PDB entry 5S5M | X-ray diffraction, 2.70 A resolution | chains B and C of the 6 polymer chains in the assembly

Chain B:
Protein: Tubulin beta-2B chain
Organism: Bos taurus
UniProtKB: Q6B856 (TBB2B_BOVIN); the author numbering skips numbers that UniProt does not, so the offset changes along the chain: 1-42 = UniProt 1-42; 45-360 = UniProt 43-358; 369-455 = UniProt 359-445
Amino-acid sequence (445 residues; each row starts with the number of its first residue; note: 10 numbers in that range are skipped by the numbering (no residue carries them; nothing is unmodelled there)):
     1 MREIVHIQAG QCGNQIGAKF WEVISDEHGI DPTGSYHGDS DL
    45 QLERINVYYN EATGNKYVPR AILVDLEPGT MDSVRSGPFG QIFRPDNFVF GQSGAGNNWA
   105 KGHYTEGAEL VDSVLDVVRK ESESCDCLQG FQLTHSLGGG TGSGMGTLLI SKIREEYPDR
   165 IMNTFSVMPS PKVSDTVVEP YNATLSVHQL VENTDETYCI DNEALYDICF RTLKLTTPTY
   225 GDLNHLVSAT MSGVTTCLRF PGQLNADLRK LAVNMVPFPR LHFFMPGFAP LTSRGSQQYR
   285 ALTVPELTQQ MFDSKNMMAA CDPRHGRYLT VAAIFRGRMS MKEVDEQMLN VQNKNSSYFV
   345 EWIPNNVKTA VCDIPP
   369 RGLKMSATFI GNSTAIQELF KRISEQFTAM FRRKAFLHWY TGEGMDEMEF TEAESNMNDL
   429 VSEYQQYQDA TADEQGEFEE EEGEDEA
Unresolved in the structure: 279-280, 438-455
UniProt features mapped onto this chain:
  - motif: Met-1 to Ile-4 (MREI motif)
  - binding site (GTP): Gln-11, Glu-71, Ser-140, Gly-144, Thr-145, Gly-146, Asn-206, Asn-228
  - binding site (Mg(2+)): Glu-71
  - modified residue: Ser-40 (Phosphoserine), Thr-57 (Phosphothreonine), Lys-60 (N6-acetyllysine), Ser-174 (Phosphoserine), Thr-287 (Phosphothreonine), Thr-292 (Phosphothreonine), Arg-320 (Omega-N-methylarginine), Glu-448 (5-glutamyl polyglutamate)
  - cross-link (Glycyl lysine isopeptide (Lys-Gly)): Lys-60 (interchain with G-Cter in ubiquitin), Lys-326 (interchain with G-Cter in ubiquitin)
Ion coordination: Mg2+: Gln-11 (together with GDP); Ca2+: Glu-113 (shared with Glu-284(C) of chain C)
Ligand contacts:
  - GDP (guanosine-5'-diphosphate): Gly-10, Gln-11, Cys-12, Gln-15, Ile-16, Ala-99, Asn-101, Ser-140, Gly-142, Gly-143, Gly-144, Thr-145, Gly-146, Ser-147, Val-171, Pro-173, Val-177, Asp-179, Glu-183, Asn-206, Leu-209, Tyr-224, Leu-227, Asn-228
  - 2-chloro-N-methylbenzene-1-sulfonamide (X0S): Lys-176, Val-177, Ser-178, Asp-179, Tyr-210, Thr-221, Pro-222, Thr-223, Tyr-224

Chain C:
Protein: Tubulin alpha-1B chain
Organism: Bos taurus
UniProtKB: P81947 (TBA1B_BOVIN); numbering as in UniProt (aligned over 1-451)
Amino-acid sequence (451 residues; row label = number of the first residue in the row):
     1 MRECISIHVG QAGVQIGNAC WELYCLEHGI QPDGQMPSDK TIGGGDDSFN TFFSETGAGK
    61 HVPRAVFVDL EPTVIDEVRT GTYRQLFHPE QLITGKEDAA NNYARGHYTI GKEIIDLVLD
   121 RIRKLADQCT GLQGFLVFHS FGGGTGSGFT SLLMERLSVD YGKKSKLEFS IYPAPQVSTA
   181 VVEPYNSILT THTTLEHSDC AFMVDNEAIY DICRRNLDIE RPTYTNLNRL ISQIVSSITA
   241 SLRFDGALNV DLTEFQTNLV PYPRIHFPLA TYAPVISAEK AYHEQLSVAE ITNACFEPAN
   301 QMVKCDPRHG KYMACCLLYR GDVVPKDVNA AIATIKTKRS IQFVDWCPTG FKVGINYQPP
   361 TVVPGGDLAK VQRAVCMLSN TTAIAEAWAR LDHKFDLMYA KRAFVHWYVG EGMEEGEFSE
   421 AREDMAALEK DYEEVGVDSV EGEGEEEGEE Y
Unresolved in the structure: 441-451
Ion coordination: Ca2+ site 1: Asp-39, Thr-41, Gly-44, Glu-55; Ca2+ site 2: Glu-284 (shared with Glu-113(B) of chain B)
Ligand contacts:
  - GTP: Gly-10, Gln-11, Ala-12, Gln-15, Ile-16, Asp-69, Glu-71, Asp-98, Ala-99, Ala-100, Asn-101, Asn-102, Ser-140, Gly-142, Gly-143, Gly-144, Thr-145, Gly-146, Ile-171, Pro-173, Val-177, Ser-178, Thr-179, Glu-183, Asn-206, Tyr-224, Leu-227, Asn-228, Ile-231
  - 2-chloro-N-methylbenzene-1-sulfonamide (X0S): Cys-4, Gln-133, Gly-134, Phe-135, Leu-136, Ser-165, Lys-166, Leu-167, Leu-242, Leu-252, Thr-253, Gln-256

How chain B and chain C interact:
Residue-residue contacts (43; chain B residue first):
  Gln-96(B) / Met-1(C)
  Ser-97(B) / Arg-2(C)
  Asn-101(B) / Glu-254(C)  hydrogen bond
  Asp-179(B) / Glu-254(C)
  Asp-179(B) / Asn-258(C)
  Asp-179(B) / Lys-352(C)  hydrogen bond (backbone-side chain)
  Thr-180(B) / Glu-254(C)
  Thr-180(B) / Thr-257(C)
  Thr-180(B) / Asn-258(C)
  Val-181(B) / Asn-258(C)  hydrogen bond (backbone-side chain)
  Val-181(B) / Pro-348(C)  hydrophobic
  Val-182(B) / Thr-257(C)
  Thr-220(B) / Lys-326(C)
  Thr-221(B) / Lys-326(C)
  Thr-221(B) / Asn-329(C)
  Ala-397(B) / Trp-346(C)
  Met-398(B) / Trp-346(C)
  Arg-400(B) / Asp-345(C)
  Arg-400(B) / Ser-439(C)  hydrogen bond
  Arg-401(B) / Tyr-262(C)  hydrogen bond (backbone-side chain)
  Arg-401(B) / Asp-345(C)  salt bridge
  Arg-401(B) / Trp-346(C)
  Arg-401(B) / Glu-434(C)  hydrogen bond (side chain-backbone)
  Arg-401(B) / Val-435(C)
  Arg-401(B) / Val-437(C)  hydrogen bond (side chain-backbone)
  Arg-401(B) / Asp-438(C)
  Arg-401(B) / Ser-439(C)  hydrogen bond
  Lys-402(B) / Tyr-262(C)
  Ala-403(B) / Pro-261(C)
  Ala-403(B) / Tyr-262(C)
  Ala-403(B) / Trp-346(C)  hydrophobic
  Phe-404(B) / Thr-257(C)
  Phe-404(B) / Asn-258(C)
  Phe-404(B) / Val-260(C)
  Phe-404(B) / Pro-261(C)  hydrogen bond (backbone-backbone)
  Phe-404(B) / Trp-346(C)  hydrophobic
  His-406(B) / Val-260(C)  hydrogen bond (side chain-backbone)
  His-406(B) / Pro-261(C)
  His-406(B) / Tyr-262(C)
  His-406(B) / Pro-263(C)
  Trp-407(B) / Gln-256(C)
  Trp-407(B) / Thr-257(C)  hydrogen bond (side chain-backbone)
  Trp-407(B) / Val-260(C)
Interface residues without a listed pair, chain B (20 interface residues in all): Gly-100, Leu-405
Interface residues without a listed pair, chain C (22 interface residues in all): Pro-325

In short:
20 residues of chain B face 22 of chain C across their interface, with 11 hydrogen bonds and 1 salt bridge.
Polar pairs include Arg-401(B)/Asp-345(C), Asn-101(B)/Glu-254(C) and Asp-179(B)/Lys-352(C). Ligands of chain
B: GDP and 2-chloro-N-methylbenzene-1-sulfonamide. Bound to chain C: GTP and
2-chloro-N-methylbenzene-1-sulfonamide.
Here chain B is Tubulin beta-2B chain and chain C is Tubulin alpha-1B chain, both from Bos taurus. Entry 5S5M
(Tubulin-Z45527714-complex) was determined by X-ray diffraction (same publication as 5S4L, 5S4M, 5S4N, 5S4O,
5S4P, 5S4Q and 52 further entries).
